PDB entry 1ZEA | X-ray diffraction, 1.78 A resolution | chains L and H of the 3 polymer chains in the assembly

# Chain L
Protein: monoclonal anti-cholera toxin IGG1 KAPPA antibody, L chain
Source organism: Mus musculus
UniProtKB: A2NHM3 (A2NHM3_MOUSE); the construct lacks a stretch of the UniProt sequence, so the offset changes along the chain: 1-27 = UniProt 1-27; 28-211 = UniProt 33-216
Sequence (216 residues; numbered 1 to 211 plus 5 insertion-coded residues; the number before each row is that of its first residue; a row labelled like 27A-27E holds insertion residues (27A, then the next letters in order)):
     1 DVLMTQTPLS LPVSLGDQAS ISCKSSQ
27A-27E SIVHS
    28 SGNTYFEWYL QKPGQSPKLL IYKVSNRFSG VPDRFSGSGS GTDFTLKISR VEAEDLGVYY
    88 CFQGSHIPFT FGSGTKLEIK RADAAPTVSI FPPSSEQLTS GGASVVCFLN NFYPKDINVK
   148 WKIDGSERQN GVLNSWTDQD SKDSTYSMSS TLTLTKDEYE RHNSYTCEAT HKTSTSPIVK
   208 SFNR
Disulfide bonds: Cys23-Cys88, Cys134-Cys194

# Chain H
Protein: monoclonal anti-cholera toxin IGG1 KAPPA antibody, H chain
Source organism: Mus musculus
UniProtKB: Q921A6 (Q921A6_MOUSE); aligned to UniProt positions 6-116 over residues 6-113 (the alignment contains insertions or deletions, so no single offset holds)
Sequence (216 residues; row label = number of the first residue in the row; note: 4 numbers in that range are skipped by the numbering (no residue carries them; nothing is unmodelled there); a row labelled like 82A-82C holds insertion residues (82A, then the next letters in order)):
     1 QIQLVQSGPE LKTPGETVRI SCKASGYTFT TYGMSWVKQT PGKGFKWMGW IN
   52A T
    53 YSGVPTYADD FKGRFAFSLE TSASTAYLQI
82A-82C NNL
    83 KNEDTATYFC ARRS
100A-100C WYF
   101 DVWGTGTTVT VSSAKTTPPS VYPLAPGSAA QTNSMVTLGC LVKGYFPEPV TVTWNSGSLS
   161 SGVHTFPAVL QSDLYTLSSS VTVPSSTWPS QTVTCNVAHP ASSTKVDKKI VPR
Disordered / not traced: 127-133
Disulfide bonds: Cys22-Cys92, Cys140-Cys195

# Interface between chain L and chain H
Pairs across the interface - 74 pairs, chain L then chain H:
  Tyr32(L) with Trp100A(H)
  Glu34(L) with Arg95(H), salt bridge; Trp100A(H); Tyr100B(H); Phe100C(H)
  Tyr36(L) with Tyr100B(H); Phe100C(H), hydrogen bond (side chain-backbone); Trp103(H)
  Gln38(L) with Gln39(H), hydrogen bond; Phe45(H); Phe91(H)
  Ser43(L) with Phe91(H); Gly104(H), hydrogen bond (side chain-backbone); Thr105(H)
  Pro44(L) with Phe45(H), hydrophobic; Trp103(H)
  Leu46(L) with Tyr100B(H), hydrophobic; Phe100C(H); Asp101(H)
  Tyr49(L) with Tyr100B(H), hydrophobic
  Phe55(L) with Asp101(H)
  Tyr87(L) with Gln39(H); Phe45(H), hydrophobic
  Phe89(L) with Arg95(H); Phe100C(H), hydrophobic
  Gly91(L) with Arg95(H)
  Ile94(L) with Trp47(H), hydrophobic
  Pro95(L) with Trp47(H), hydrophobic
  Phe96(L) with Trp47(H); Arg95(H)
  Phe98(L) with Phe45(H), hydrophobic; Trp103(H), hydrophobic
  Ser116(L) with Thr137(H)
  Phe118(L) with Leu124(H); Ala125(H); Pro126(H); Thr137(H)
  Pro119(L) with Ala125(H); Arg213(H)
  Pro120(L) with Arg213(H), hydrogen bond (backbone-side chain)
  Ser121(L) with Tyr122(H); Pro123(H)
  Glu123(L) with Tyr122(H); Pro123(H); Lys208(H), salt bridge
  Gln124(L) with Tyr122(H); Lys143(H)
  Ser127(L) with Tyr122(H)
  Ser131(L) with Leu141(H); Lys143(H)
  Val133(L) with Leu124(H), hydrophobic
  Phe135(L) with Leu124(H), hydrophobic; Phe166(H), hydrophobic; Ser178(H); Ser179(H); Ser180(H)
  Asn137(L) with His164(H); Phe166(H); Ser180(H), hydrogen bond
  Asn138(L) with His164(H), hydrogen bond
  Leu160(L) with Val169(H), hydrophobic; Gln171(H); Thr176(H)
  Asn161(L) with Val169(H)
  Ser162(L) with Phe166(H); Pro167(H), hydrogen bond (side chain-backbone)
  Trp163(L) with Pro167(H)
  Thr164(L) with Thr165(H); Phe166(H)
  Ser174(L) with His164(H), hydrogen bond; Phe166(H)
  Met175(L) with Phe166(H)
  Ser176(L) with Phe166(H); Ser178(H), hydrogen bond
Other interface residues (no listed pair), chain L (40 interface residues in all): Thr178, Thr180, Phe209
Other interface residues (no listed pair), chain H (37 interface residues in all): Val37, Ala60, Gly106, Leu138, Gly139

# In short
The interface between chain L and chain H involves 40 residues on one side and 37 on the other; the contacts
include 9 hydrogen bonds and 2 salt bridges. Polar contacts include Glu34(L)-Arg95(H), Glu123(L)-Lys208(H) and
Tyr36(L)-Phe100C(H).
Chain L is monoclonal anti-cholera toxin IGG1 KAPPA antibody, L chain and chain H is monoclonal anti-cholera
toxin IGG1 KAPPA antibody, H chain, both from Mus musculus; the structure, Structure of the anti-cholera toxin
antibody Fab fragment TE33 in complex with a D-peptide, was determined by X-ray diffraction.
